PDB entry 3T3P | X-ray diffraction, 2.20 A resolution | chains H and L of the 4 polymer chains in the assembly

# Chain H
Protein: Monoclonal antibody 10E5 heavy chain
Organism: Mus musculus
Notes: antibody fragment or engineered binder
Sequence (221 residues; numbered 1 to 221; the number before each row is that of its first residue):
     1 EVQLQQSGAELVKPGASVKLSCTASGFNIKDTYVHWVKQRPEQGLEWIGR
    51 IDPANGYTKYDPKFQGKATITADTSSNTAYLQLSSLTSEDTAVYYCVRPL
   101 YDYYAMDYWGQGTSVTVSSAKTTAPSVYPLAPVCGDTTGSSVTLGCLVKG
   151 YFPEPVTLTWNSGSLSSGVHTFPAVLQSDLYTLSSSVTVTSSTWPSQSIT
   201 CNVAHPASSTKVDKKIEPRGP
Not modelled in the structure: 135-137, 220-221
Cystine bridges: Cys22-Cys96, Cys146-Cys201

# Chain L
Protein: Monoclonal antibody 10E5 light chain
Organism: Mus musculus
Notes: antibody fragment or engineered binder
Sequence (214 residues; numbered 1 to 214; the number before each row is that of its first residue):
     1 DILMTQSPSSMSVSLGDTVSITCHASQGISSNIGWLQQKPGKSFMGLIYY
    51 GTNLVDGVPSRFSGSGSGADYSLTISSLDSEDFADYYCVQYAQLPYTFGG
   101 GTKLEIKRADAAPTVSIFPPSSEQLTSGGASVVCFLNNFYPKDINVKWKI
   151 DGSERQNGVLNSWTDQDSKDSTYSMSSTLTLTKDEYERHNSYTCEATHKT
   201 STSPIVKSFNRNEC
Cystine bridges: Cys23-Cys88, Cys134-Cys194

# How chain H and chain L interact
Residue-residue contacts - 72 pairs, chain H then chain L:
  His35(H) - Tyr96(L)
  Val37(H) - Phe98(L)  hydrophobic
  Gln39(H) - Gln38(L)  hydrogen bond
  Gln39(H) - Phe44(L)
  Gln39(H) - Tyr87(L)
  Leu45(H) - Phe44(L)  hydrophobic
  Leu45(H) - Tyr87(L)  hydrophobic
  Leu45(H) - Phe98(L)  hydrophobic
  Trp47(H) - Pro95(L)  hydrophobic
  Trp47(H) - Tyr96(L)
  Trp47(H) - Phe98(L)
  Lys59(H) - Leu94(L)
  Asp61(H) - Pro95(L)
  Tyr95(H) - Gln38(L)  hydrogen bond
  Tyr95(H) - Ser43(L)
  Tyr95(H) - Phe44(L)
  Leu100(H) - Asp56(L)
  Tyr101(H) - Tyr49(L)
  Tyr101(H) - Asp56(L)  hydrogen bond
  Asp102(H) - Tyr91(L)  hydrogen bond
  Tyr104(H) - Tyr91(L)
  Tyr104(H) - Tyr96(L)  hydrogen bond (backbone-side chain)
  Ala105(H) - Tyr91(L)
  Met106(H) - Leu36(L)
  Met106(H) - Tyr96(L)  hydrophobic
  Asp107(H) - Gly46(L)  hydrogen bond (backbone-backbone)
  Asp107(H) - Tyr49(L)
  Asp107(H) - Val55(L)
  Trp109(H) - Leu36(L)
  Trp109(H) - Phe44(L)  hydrophobic
  Gly110(H) - Ser43(L)  hydrogen bond (backbone-side chain)
  Gln111(H) - Ser43(L)
  Tyr128(H) - Ser121(L)
  Tyr128(H) - Glu123(L)
  Tyr128(H) - Gln124(L)
  Tyr128(H) - Ser127(L)
  Pro129(H) - Ser121(L)
  Pro129(H) - Glu123(L)
  Leu130(H) - Phe118(L)
  Ala131(H) - Phe118(L)
  Pro132(H) - Phe118(L)
  Val133(H) - Pro119(L)
  Val133(H) - Cys214(L)  hydrophobic
  Cys134(H) - Cys214(L)  disulfide
  Thr143(H) - Phe118(L)
  Leu147(H) - Ser131(L)
  Lys149(H) - Ser131(L)
  Lys149(H) - Thr180(L)
  Ser167(H) - Lys169(L)  hydrogen bond
  His170(H) - Asn137(L)
  His170(H) - Asn138(L)  hydrogen bond
  His170(H) - Ser174(L)  hydrogen bond
  Phe172(H) - Phe135(L)  hydrophobic
  Phe172(H) - Asn137(L)
  Phe172(H) - Ser162(L)
  Phe172(H) - Thr164(L)
  Phe172(H) - Ser174(L)
  Phe172(H) - Met175(L)
  Phe172(H) - Ser176(L)
  Pro173(H) - Ser162(L)  hydrogen bond (backbone-side chain)
  Pro173(H) - Trp163(L)
  Val175(H) - Leu160(L)  hydrophobic
  Val175(H) - Asn161(L)
  Val175(H) - Ser162(L)
  Gln177(H) - Leu160(L)
  Ser184(H) - Phe135(L)
  Ser184(H) - Ser176(L)  hydrogen bond
  Ser185(H) - Phe135(L)
  Ser186(H) - Phe135(L)
  Ser186(H) - Asn137(L)  hydrogen bond
  Arg219(H) - Pro119(L)  hydrogen bond (side chain-backbone)
  Arg219(H) - Pro120(L)
Other interface residues (no listed pair), chain H (47 interface residues in all): Glu46, Arg50, Lys63, Gly112, Leu144, Gly145, Thr171, Thr182, Lys214
Other interface residues (no listed pair), chain L (43 interface residues in all): Asp1, Ile48, Tyr50, Ser116, Ile117, Val133, Phe209
Cross-chain cystine bridges: Cys134(H)-Cys214(L)

# In short
47 residues of chain H and 43 residues of chain L are in contact, with 1 disulfide bond and 14 hydrogen bonds.
Among the polar pairs are Gln39(H)-Gln38(L), Tyr95(H)-Gln38(L) and Tyr101(H)-Asp56(L).
Here chain H is Monoclonal antibody 10E5 heavy chain and chain L is Monoclonal antibody 10E5 light chain, both
from Mus musculus. Entry 3T3P (A Novel High Affinity Integrin alphaIIbbeta3 Receptor Antagonist That
Unexpectedly Displaces Mg2+ from the beta3 MIDAS) was determined by X-ray diffraction (same publication as
3T3M).
